5NGQ - chains A and B of the 8 polymer chains in the assembly; structure by X-ray diffraction, 1.17 A resolution.

== Chain A (and B) ==
Molecule: Fucose-binding lectin II (PA-IIL)
From: Pseudomonas aeruginosa
Notes: chain B of this document is another copy of the same molecule, construct and numbering; everything in this record applies to it too
Reference sequence: A0A069Q9V4 (A0A069Q9V4_PSEAI); residues 1-114 here correspond to UniProt positions 2-115 (UniProt number = residue number + 1)
Chain sequence (114 residues; each row starts with the number of its first residue):
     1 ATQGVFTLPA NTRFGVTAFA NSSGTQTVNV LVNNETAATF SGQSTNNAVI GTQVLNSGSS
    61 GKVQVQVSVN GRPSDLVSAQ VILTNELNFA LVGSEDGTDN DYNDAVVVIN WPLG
Bound ions: Ca2+ site 1: Asn21, Asp101, Asn103, Asp104 (together with ZDC) (shared with 1 residue of chain C); Ca2+ site 2: Glu95, Asp99, Asp101, Asp104 (together with ZDC); Ca2+ site 3: Gly114 (together with ZDC) (shared with 4 residues of chain C)
Residues lining bound ligands: ZDC (3,7-anhydro-2,8-dideoxy-L-glycero-D-gluco-octonic acid): Asn21, Ser22, Ser23, Thr45, Glu95, Asp96, Gly97, Asp99, Asp101, Asn103, Asp104

== Interface between chain A and chain B ==
Pairs across the interface - 6 pairs, chain A then chain B:
  Ala1(A) with Asp75(B), hydrogen bond (backbone-side chain); Val77(B), hydrophobic; Tyr102(B)
  Asp75(A) with Ala1(B), hydrogen bond (side chain-backbone)
  Val77(A) with Ala1(B), hydrophobic
  Tyr102(A) with Ala1(B)

== Summary ==
Chain A and chain B each contribute 4 residues to their interface; the contacts include 2 hydrogen bonds. The
hydrogen-bonded pair is Ala1(A)-Asp75(B). Ligands of chain A: compound ZDC. Asn21(A), Asp101(A), Asn103(A) and
Asp104(A) coordinate Ca2+ site 1.
Chain A and chain B are both Fucose-binding lectin II (PA-IIL) (Pseudomonas aeruginosa); the structure,
Bicyclic antimicrobial peptides, was determined by X-ray diffraction (same publication as 5I8M and 5I8X).
